PDB entry 5UU4 | X-ray diffraction, 1.97 A resolution | chains C and D of the 4 polymer chains in the assembly

Chain C:
Molecule: Insulin A Chain
Organism: Homo sapiens
UniProtKB: P01308 (INS_HUMAN); residues 1-21 here correspond to UniProt positions 90-110 (UniProt number = residue number + 89)
Chain sequence (21 residues; row label = number of the first residue in the row):
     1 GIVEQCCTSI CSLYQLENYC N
Disordered / not traced: 1
Disulfides: Cys6-Cys11
Ligand contacts: phenol (IPH): Cys6, Ser9, Ile10, Cys11, Leu16

Chain D:
Molecule: Insulin B Chain
Organism: Homo sapiens
UniProtKB: P01308 (INS_HUMAN); residues 1-30 here correspond to UniProt positions 25-54 (UniProt number = residue number + 24)
Chain sequence (30 residues; each row starts with the number of its first residue):
     1 FVNQHLCGSH LVEALYLVCG ERGFFYTPKT
Disordered / not traced: 1-2, 29-30
Modified residues: Pro28 (thioproline; PRS)
Metal / ion sites: Zn2+ near His10 (its only coordinating residue here)
Ligand contacts: phenol (IPH): His5, Leu6, Cys7, His10, Leu11, Ala14

Chain C / chain D interface:
Contacting residue pairs (21):
  Ile2(C) - Leu11(D)  hydrophobic
  Ile2(C) - Thr27(D)
  Val3(C) - Tyr26(D)
  Cys6(C) - Leu11(D)  hydrophobic
  Cys7(C) - Cys7(D)  disulfide
  Cys7(C) - Leu11(D)  hydrophobic
  Leu16(C) - Ala14(D)  hydrophobic
  Leu16(C) - Leu15(D)
  Glu17(C) - Val18(D)
  Glu17(C) - Arg22(D)  salt bridge
  Tyr19(C) - Leu15(D)  hydrophobic
  Tyr19(C) - Phe24(D)
  Tyr19(C) - Phe25(D)
  Cys20(C) - Cys19(D)  disulfide
  Cys20(C) - Gly23(D)
  Cys20(C) - Phe24(D)  hydrophobic
  Cys20(C) - Phe25(D)
  Asn21(C) - Arg22(D)
  Asn21(C) - Gly23(D)  hydrogen bond (backbone-backbone)
  Asn21(C) - Phe24(D)
  Asn21(C) - Phe25(D)
Also at the interface, not in a pair above, chain C (11 interface residues in all): Leu13, Asn18
Also at the interface, not in a pair above, chain D (13 interface residues in all): Pro28
Inter-chain disulfides: Cys7(C)-Cys7(D), Cys20(C)-Cys19(D)

Summary:
11 residues of chain C and 13 residues of chain D are in contact, with 2 disulfide bonds, 1 hydrogen bond and
1 salt bridge. Among the polar pairs are Glu17(C)-Arg22(D) and Asn21(C)-Gly23(D). Phenol is bound between
chain C and chain D.
Here chain C is Insulin A Chain and chain D is Insulin B Chain, both from Homo sapiens. Entry 5UU4 (Insulin
with proline analog ThioP at position B28 in the R6 state) was determined by X-ray diffraction.
